5Y5Q - chains B and C of the 3 polymer chains in the assembly; structure by X-ray diffraction, 1.56 A resolution.

Chain B (and C):
Protein: Wsv112
Source organism: White spot syndrome virus (isolate Shrimp/China/Tongan/1996)
Notes: chain C of this document is another copy of the same molecule, construct and numbering; everything in this record applies to it too
UniProtKB: Q77J78 (Q77J78_WSSVS); numbering as in UniProt (aligned over 1-171)
Amino-acid sequence (174 residues; numbered -2 to 171; the number before each row is that of its first residue; numbers below 1 keep their minus sign (Ser-2 is residue -2)):
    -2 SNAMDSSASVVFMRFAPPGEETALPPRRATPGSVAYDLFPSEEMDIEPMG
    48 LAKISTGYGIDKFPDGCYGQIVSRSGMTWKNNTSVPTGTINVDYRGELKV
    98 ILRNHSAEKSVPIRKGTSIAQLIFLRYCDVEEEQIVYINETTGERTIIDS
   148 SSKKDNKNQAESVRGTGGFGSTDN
Disordered / not traced: -2 to 2, 164-171 (chain C: -2 to 1, 16-18, 136-141, 151-171)
Construct notes: expression tag (-2 to 0); engineered mutation Asn88 (Asp in Q77J78), Glu158 (Arg in Q77J78)
Small-molecule neighbours:
  - deoxyuridine-5'-triphosphate (DUT), molecule 1: Ile68, Thr84, Gly85, Thr86, Ile87, Asn88, Tyr91, Glu94, Leu95, Lys96, Ile98
  - deoxyuridine-5'-triphosphate (DUT), molecule 2: Ser70, Arg71, Ser72, Gly73, Gln118
From the paper describing this entry:
  - mutagenesis - S115R, K150A, K150E, R161K (140-fold), F166Y (20-fold), D170G, D170L, D170DEL/N171DEL: decreased catalytic activity
  - mutagenesis - V160D: unchanged catalytic activity
  - specificity-determining residues: Tyr91 (proposed by the authors, not directly observed)
  - catalytic residues: Arg71, Arg161 (proposed by the authors, not directly observed)
  - mutagenesis - R71E: abolished catalytic activity
  - mutagenesis - R24T (30-fold), D34N (50-fold): decreased catalytic activity on dUTP
  - mutagenesis - R24T, D34N: decreased binding to dUTP

Chain B / chain C interface:
Contacting residue pairs - 78 pairs, chain B then chain C:
  Leu48(B) with Thr75(C); Trp76(C); Asn79(C)
  Ala49(B) with Trp76(C)
  Lys50(B) with Trp76(C)
  Tyr65(B) with Val31(C), hydrophobic; Ile120(C); Leu122(C), hydrophobic
  Pro83(B) with Ser70(C), hydrogen bond (backbone-side chain); Thr75(C)
  Thr84(B) with Ser70(C), hydrogen bond; Arg71(C); Ser72(C); Thr75(C)
  Thr86(B) with Val31(C); Val69(C); Gln118(C); Ile120(C)
  Asn88(B) with Gly29(C); Ser30(C); Val31(C), hydrogen bond (side chain-backbone)
  Val89(B) with Gly29(C), hydrogen bond (backbone-backbone)
  Asp90(B) with Thr27(C), hydrogen bond; Gly29(C), hydrogen bond (side chain-backbone)
  Ile98(B) with Ser72(C)
  Arg100(B) with Asn79(C), hydrogen bond; Thr80(C), hydrogen bond (side chain-backbone); Ser81(C); His102(C), hydrogen bond
  Arg123(B) with Leu122(C); Arg123(C), hydrogen bond (backbone-backbone)
  Tyr124(B) with Val31(C); Phe121(C); Arg123(C), hydrogen bond (backbone-side chain)
  Cys125(B) with Ser4(C); Ala5(C), hydrophobic; Pro61(C), hydrophobic; Cys64(C), hydrophobic; Phe121(C), hydrogen bond (backbone-backbone); Arg123(C)
  Asp126(B) with Arg25(C), salt bridge
  Val127(B) with Ala5(C); Val7(C), hydrophobic; Arg25(C), hydrogen bond (backbone-side chain); Tyr33(C)
  Glu128(B) with Ala5(C), hydrogen bond (backbone-backbone)
  Glu129(B) with Ala5(C), hydrogen bond (backbone-backbone); Ser6(C); Val7(C), hydrogen bond (backbone-backbone)
  Glu130(B) with Val7(C); Phe9(C); Arg25(C), salt bridge; Tyr33(C), hydrogen bond
  Gln131(B) with Val7(C), hydrogen bond (backbone-backbone); Val8(C); Phe9(C), hydrogen bond (backbone-backbone)
  Ile132(B) with Phe9(C); Arg11(C); Pro22(C), hydrophobic; Tyr55(C), hydrophobic
  Val133(B) with Val8(C), hydrophobic; Phe9(C), hydrogen bond (backbone-backbone); Met10(C); Arg11(C), hydrogen bond (backbone-backbone)
  Tyr134(B) with Arg11(C); Phe12(C); Ala13(C); Pro14(C), hydrophobic; Pro15(C)
  Ile135(B) with Met10(C), hydrophobic; Asp58(C); Arg92(C)
  Glu137(B) with Phe12(C)
  Arg142(B) with Asp58(C), salt bridge
  Ile145(B) with Arg11(C); Pro15(C), hydrophobic
  Lys150(B) with Arg25(C); Pro28(C), hydrogen bond (side chain-backbone)
Interface residues without a listed pair, chain B (34 interface residues in all): Gln67, Ile87, His102, Leu122, Thr143
Interface residues without a listed pair, chain C (41 interface residues in all): Pro23

Summary:
34 residues of chain B face 41 of chain C across their interface, with 22 hydrogen bonds and 3 salt bridges.
Polar contacts include Asp126(B)-Arg25(C), Glu130(B)-Arg25(C) and Arg142(B)-Asp58(C). From the paper:
catalytic residues Arg71(B) and Arg161(B); S115R, K150A and K150E of chain B, among others, reduce catalytic
activity; 12 substitutions were tested in all.
Chain B and chain C are both Wsv112 (White spot syndrome virus (isolate Shrimp/China/Tongan/1996)); the
structure, Crystal structure of the WSSV dUTPase D88N/R158E mutant in complex with dUTP, was determined by
X-ray diffraction (same publication as 5Y5O and 5Y5P).
